6W8W - chains A and C of the 6 polymer chains in the assembly; structure by X-ray diffraction, 3.00 A resolution.

Chain A:
Molecule: DNA (cytosine-5)-methyltransferase 1
Source organism: Mus musculus
Notes: EC 2.1.1.37
Reference sequence: P13864 (DNMT1_MOUSE); residues 731-1602 here = UniProt positions 731-1602
Chain sequence (873 residues; each row starts with the number of its first residue):
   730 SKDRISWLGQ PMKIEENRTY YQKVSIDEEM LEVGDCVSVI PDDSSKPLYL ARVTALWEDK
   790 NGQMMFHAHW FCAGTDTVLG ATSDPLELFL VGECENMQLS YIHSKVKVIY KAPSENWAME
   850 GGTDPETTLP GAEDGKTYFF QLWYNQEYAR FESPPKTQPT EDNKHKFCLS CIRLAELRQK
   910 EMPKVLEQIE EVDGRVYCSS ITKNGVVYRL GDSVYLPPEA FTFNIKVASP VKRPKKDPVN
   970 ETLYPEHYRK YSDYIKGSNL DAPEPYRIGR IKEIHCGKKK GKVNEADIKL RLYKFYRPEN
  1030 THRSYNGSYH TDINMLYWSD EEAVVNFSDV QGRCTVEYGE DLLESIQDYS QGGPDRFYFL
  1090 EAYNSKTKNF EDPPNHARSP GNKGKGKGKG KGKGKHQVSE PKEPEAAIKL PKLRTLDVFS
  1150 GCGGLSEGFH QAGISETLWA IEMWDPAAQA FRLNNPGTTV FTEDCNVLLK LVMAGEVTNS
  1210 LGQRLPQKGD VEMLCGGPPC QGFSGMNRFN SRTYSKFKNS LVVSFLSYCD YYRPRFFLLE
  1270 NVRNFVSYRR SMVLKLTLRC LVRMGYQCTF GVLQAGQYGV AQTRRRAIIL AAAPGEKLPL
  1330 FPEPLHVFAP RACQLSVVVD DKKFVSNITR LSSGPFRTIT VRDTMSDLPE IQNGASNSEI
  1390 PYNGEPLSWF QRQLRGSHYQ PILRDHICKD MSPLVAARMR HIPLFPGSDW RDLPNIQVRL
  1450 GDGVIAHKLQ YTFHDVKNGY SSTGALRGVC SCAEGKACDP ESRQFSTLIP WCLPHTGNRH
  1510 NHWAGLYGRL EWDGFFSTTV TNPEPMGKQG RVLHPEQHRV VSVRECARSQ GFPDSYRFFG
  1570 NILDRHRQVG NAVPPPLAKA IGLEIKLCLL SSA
Not modelled in the structure: 730-731, 852-863, 1112-1136, 1239-1242, 1601-1602
Construct notes: expression tag (730)
Ion coordination: Zn2+ site 1: His796, Cys823, Cys897, Cys900; Zn2+ site 2: Cys1479, Cys1481, Cys1487, His1504
Small-molecule neighbours: S-adenosylhomocysteine (SAH): Phe1148, Ser1149, Gly1150, Cys1151, Gly1152, Gly1153, Leu1154, Ile1170, Glu1171, Met1172, Trp1173, Glu1192, Asp1193, Cys1194, Gly1226, Pro1228, Leu1250, Glu1269, Asn1580, Ala1581, Val1582
Curated features (UniProtKB/Swiss-Prot):
  - region: Lys1112 to His1125 (7 X 2 AA tandem repeats of K-G)
  - active site: Cys1229
  - binding site (S-adenosyl-L-methionine): Ser1149, Gly1153, Leu1154, Glu1171, Met1172, Asp1193, Cys1194, Val1582
  - modified residue: Ser735 (Phosphoserine), Lys752 (N6-acetyllysine), Ser882 (Phosphoserine), Lys895 (N6-acetyllysine), Lys961 (N6-acetyllysine), Lys965 (N6-acetyllysine), Lys979 (N6-acetyllysine), Lys1114 (N6-acetyllysine), Lys1116 (N6-acetyllysine), Lys1118 (N6-acetyllysine), Lys1120 (N6-acetyllysine), Lys1122 (N6-acetyllysine), Lys1124 (N6-acetyllysine), Lys1352 (N6-acetyllysine), Lys1418 (N6-acetyllysine)

Chain C:
Molecule: 12-nt DNA strand
Sequence (12 nucleotides; each row starts with the number of its first residue):
     1 ACTTACGGAA GG
Modified positions: 5CM (5-methyl-2'-deoxy-cytidine-5'-monophosphate) at position 6

How chain A and chain C interact:
Pairs across the interface (31):
  Gly1234(A) - DG7(C)  base contact
  Gly1234(A) - DG8(C)  hydrogen bond to the base
  Met1235(A) - DG7(C)  hydrogen bond to the base
  Asn1236(A) - DG7(C)  hydrogen bond to the base
  Arg1237(A) - DA5(C)  base contact
  Arg1237(A) - 5CM_6(C)  hydrogen bond to the base
  Arg1237(A) - DG7(C)  sugar contact
  Arg1272(A) - DG11(C)  sugar contact
  Ser1276(A) - DA10(C)  hydrogen bond to the phosphate
  Ser1276(A) - DG11(C)  hydrogen bond to the phosphate
  Gln1343(A) - DG12(C)  phosphate contact
  Ser1345(A) - DG12(C)  hydrogen bond to the phosphate
  Val1347(A) - DG11(C)  phosphate contact
  Val1424(A) - DT4(C)  phosphate contact
  Arg1427(A) - DT4(C)  salt bridge to the phosphate
  Arg1492(A) - DA5(C)  salt bridge to the phosphate
  Trp1500(A) - DA5(C)  phosphate contact
  Cys1501(A) - DA5(C)  hydrogen bond to the phosphate
  Cys1501(A) - 5CM_6(C)  phosphate contact
  Leu1502(A) - 5CM_6(C)  base contact
  His1504(A) - 5CM_6(C)  salt bridge to the phosphate
  Thr1505(A) - 5CM_6(C)  phosphate contact
  Arg1508(A) - DG7(C)  salt bridge to the phosphate
  His1509(A) - 5CM_6(C)  sugar contact
  His1509(A) - DG7(C)  salt bridge to the phosphate
  Trp1512(A) - 5CM_6(C)  base contact
  Glu1533(A) - DT4(C)  phosphate contact
  Met1535(A) - DT4(C)  phosphate contact
  Met1535(A) - 5CM_6(C)  hydrogen bond to the base
  Gly1536(A) - 5CM_6(C)  base contact
  Lys1537(A) - DG7(C)  hydrogen bond to the base
Other interface residues (no listed pair), chain A (30 interface residues in all): Asp1419, Met1420, Ser1421, Leu1423, Gln1493, Tyr1516
Other interface residues (no listed pair), chain C (9 interface residues in all): DT3

Overview:
30 residues of chain A and 9 residues of chain C are in contact, with 10 hydrogen bonds and 5 salt bridges.
Polar contacts include Gly1234(A)-DG8(C), Met1235(A)-DG7(C) and Asn1236(A)-DG7(C). Bound to chain A:
S-adenosylhomocysteine.
Here chain A is DNA (cytosine-5)-methyltransferase 1 (Mus musculus) and chain C is a 12-nt DNA strand. Entry
6W8W (Crystal structure of mouse DNMT1 in complex with CCG DNA) was determined by X-ray diffraction.
